PDB entry 6YAJ | X-ray diffraction, 1.90 A resolution | chains AAA and DDD of the 4 polymer chains in the assembly

[Chain AAA (and DDD)]
Name: C-terminal chain of split transketolase from Carboxydothermus hydrogenoformans
From: Carboxydothermus hydrogenoformans
Notes: EC 2.2.1.1; chain DDD of this document is another copy of the same molecule, construct and numbering; everything in this record applies to it too
Amino-acid sequence (341 residues; numbered -28 to 312; the number before each row is that of its first residue; numbers below 1 keep their minus sign (Met-28 is residue -28)):
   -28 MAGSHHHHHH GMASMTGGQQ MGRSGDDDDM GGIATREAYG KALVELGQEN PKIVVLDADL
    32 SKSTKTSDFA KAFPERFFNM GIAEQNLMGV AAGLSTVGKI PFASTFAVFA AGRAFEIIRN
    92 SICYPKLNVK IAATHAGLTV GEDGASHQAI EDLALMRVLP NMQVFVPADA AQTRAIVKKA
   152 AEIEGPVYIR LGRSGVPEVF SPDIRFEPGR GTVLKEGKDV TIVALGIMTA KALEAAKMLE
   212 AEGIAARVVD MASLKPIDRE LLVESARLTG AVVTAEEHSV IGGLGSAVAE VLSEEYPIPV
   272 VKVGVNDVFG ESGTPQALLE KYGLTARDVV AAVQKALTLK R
Unresolved in the structure: -28 to 2, 109-114, 284 (chain DDD: -28 to 1)

[Chain AAA / chain DDD interface]
Residue-residue contacts (27; chain AAA residue first):
  Pro45(AAA) - Val68(DDD)
  Glu46(AAA) - Val68(DDD)
  Phe48(AAA) - Val68(DDD)
  Phe49(AAA) - Gly64(DDD)
  Phe49(AAA) - Leu65(DDD)
  Met51(AAA) - Gly60(DDD)
  Met51(AAA) - Gly64(DDD)
  Met51(AAA) - Ser92(DDD)
  Met51(AAA) - Pro96(DDD)  hydrophobic
  Met51(AAA) - Leu98(DDD)  hydrophobic
  Gly52(AAA) - Ser92(DDD)  hydrogen bond (backbone-side chain)
  Ile53(AAA) - Gly60(DDD)
  Ile53(AAA) - Ile88(DDD)  hydrophobic
  Ile53(AAA) - Ser92(DDD)
  Asn57(AAA) - Gln56(DDD)
  Asn57(AAA) - Asn57(DDD)  hydrogen bond
  Asn57(AAA) - Ile88(DDD)
  Gly60(AAA) - Asn57(DDD)
  Val61(AAA) - Asn57(DDD)
  Val61(AAA) - Gly60(DDD)
  Val61(AAA) - Val61(DDD)
  Gly64(AAA) - Met51(DDD)
  Gly64(AAA) - Ile53(DDD)
  Thr67(AAA) - Met51(DDD)
  Val68(AAA) - Phe49(DDD)  hydrophobic
  Val68(AAA) - Met51(DDD)  hydrophobic
  Ile88(AAA) - Asn57(DDD)
Also at the interface, not in a pair above, chain AAA (16 interface residues in all): Arg47, Leu65
Also at the interface, not in a pair above, chain DDD (15 interface residues in all): Ala63

[In short]
The interface between chain AAA and chain DDD involves 16 residues on one side and 15 on the other, with 2
hydrogen bonds. Among the polar pairs are Gly52(AAA)-Ser92(DDD) and Asn57(AAA)-Asn57(DDD).
Chain AAA and chain DDD are both C-terminal chain of split transketolase from Carboxydothermus
hydrogenoformans (Carboxydothermus hydrogenoformans); the structure, Split gene transketolase, inactive beta4
tetramer, was determined by X-ray diffraction (same publication as 6YAK).
